8GUY - chains E and F of the 6 polymer chains in the assembly; structure by electron microscopy, 4.18 A resolution (low resolution: residue-level contacts below are approximate; hydrogen-bond / salt-bridge calls are withheld).

== Chain E (and F) ==
Protein: Isoform Short of Insulin receptor
Source organism: Homo sapiens
Notes: EC 2.7.10.1; chain F of this document is another copy of the same molecule, construct and numbering; everything in this record applies to it too
Reference sequence: P06213 (INSR_HUMAN), isoform P06213-2; residues 1-907 here correspond to UniProt positions 28-934 (UniProt number = residue number + 27)
Sequence (907 residues; numbered 1 to 907; the number before each row is that of its first residue):
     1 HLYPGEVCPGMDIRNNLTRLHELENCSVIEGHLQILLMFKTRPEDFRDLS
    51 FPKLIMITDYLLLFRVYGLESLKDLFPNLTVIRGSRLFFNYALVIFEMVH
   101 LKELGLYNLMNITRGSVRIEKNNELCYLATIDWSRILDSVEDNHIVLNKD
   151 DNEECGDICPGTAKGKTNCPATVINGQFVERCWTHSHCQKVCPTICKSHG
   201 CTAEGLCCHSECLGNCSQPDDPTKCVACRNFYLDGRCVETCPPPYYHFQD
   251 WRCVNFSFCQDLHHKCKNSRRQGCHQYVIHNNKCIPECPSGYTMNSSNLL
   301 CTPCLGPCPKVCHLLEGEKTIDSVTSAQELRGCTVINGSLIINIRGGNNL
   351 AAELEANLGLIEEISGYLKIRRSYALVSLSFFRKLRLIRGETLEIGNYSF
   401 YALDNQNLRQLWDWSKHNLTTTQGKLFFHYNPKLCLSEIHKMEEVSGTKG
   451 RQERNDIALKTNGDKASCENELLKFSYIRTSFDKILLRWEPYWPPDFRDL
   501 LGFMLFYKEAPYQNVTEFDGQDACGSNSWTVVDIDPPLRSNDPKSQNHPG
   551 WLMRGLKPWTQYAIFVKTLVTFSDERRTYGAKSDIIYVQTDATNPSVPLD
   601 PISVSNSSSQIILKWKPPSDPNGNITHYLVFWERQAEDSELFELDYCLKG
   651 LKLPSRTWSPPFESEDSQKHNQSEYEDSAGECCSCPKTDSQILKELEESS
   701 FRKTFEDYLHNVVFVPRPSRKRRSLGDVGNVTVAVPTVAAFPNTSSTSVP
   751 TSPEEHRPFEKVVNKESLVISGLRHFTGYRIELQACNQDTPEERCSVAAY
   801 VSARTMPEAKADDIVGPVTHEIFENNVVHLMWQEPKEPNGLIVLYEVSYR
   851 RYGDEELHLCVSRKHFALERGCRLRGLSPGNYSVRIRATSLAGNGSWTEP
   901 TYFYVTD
Unresolved in the structure: 161-168, 656-682, 719-755
Differences from the reference sequence: engineered mutation His-144 (Tyr171 in P06213), Thr-421 (Ile448 in P06213), Lys-465 (Gln492 in P06213)
Disulfide bonds: Cys-8/Cys-26, Cys-126/Cys-155, Cys-159/Cys-182, Cys-169/Cys-188, Cys-192/Cys-201, Cys-196/Cys-207, Cys-208/Cys-216, Cys-212/Cys-225, Cys-228/Cys-237, Cys-241/Cys-253, Cys-259/Cys-284, Cys-266/Cys-274, Cys-288/Cys-301, Cys-304/Cys-308, Cys-312/Cys-333, Cys-435/Cys-468, Cys-647/Cys-860, Cys-786/Cys-795
UniProt features mapped onto this chain:
  - region: Glu-706 to Phe-714 (Insulin-binding)
  - site: Phe-39 (Insulin-binding)
  - modified residue: Ser-373 (Phosphoserine), Tyr-374 (Phosphotyrosine), Ser-380 (Phosphoserine)
  - glycosylation (N-linked (GlcNAc...) asparagine): Asn-16, Asn-25, Asn-78, Asn-111, Asn-215, Asn-255, Asn-295, Asn-337, Asn-397, Asn-418, Asn-514, Asn-606, Asn-624, Asn-671
From the paper describing this entry:
  - mutagenesis - R271A, S323A, T325A, Y477A, K484A, L486A, R488A, W551A, L552A, R554A: decreased signaling in response to A43
  - mutagenesis - F705A: increased signaling in response to A62
  - mutagenesis - R702Y/T704W: decreased signaling in response to A62
  - mutagenesis - F64A, R702Y/T704W: abolished signaling in response to insulin
  - mutagenesis - V99R/V173R/V604R/S802R: decreased signaling

== How chain E and chain F interact ==
Pairs across the interface - 63 pairs, chain E then chain F:
  Arg-14(E) / Val-713(F)
  Leu-36(E) / Val-713(F)
  Leu-37(E) / Phe-714(F)
  Phe-88(E) / Leu-709(F)
  Phe-89(E) / Phe-705(F)
  Tyr-91(E) / Phe-701(F)
  Tyr-91(E) / Phe-705(F)
  Val-94(E) / Phe-705(F)
  Phe-96(E) / Leu-709(F)
  Arg-118(E) / Phe-701(F)
  Arg-118(E) / Phe-705(F)
  Glu-120(E) / Arg-702(F)
  Glu-120(E) / Phe-705(F)
  Lys-121(E) / Arg-498(F)
  Val-146(E) / Arg-702(F)
  Thr-325(E) / Tyr-708(F)
  Arg-345(E) / Glu-697(F)
  Arg-345(E) / Ser-700(F)
  Arg-345(E) / Phe-701(F)
  Arg-345(E) / Thr-704(F)
  Gly-346(E) / Glu-697(F)
  Arg-372(E) / Phe-572(F)
  Tyr-374(E) / Lys-694(F)
  Tyr-374(E) / Glu-697(F)
  Ile-395(E) / Arg-454(F)
  Gly-396(E) / Arg-454(F)
  Tyr-398(E) / Arg-454(F)
  Gln-406(E) / Leu-693(F)
  Tyr-430(E) / Lys-460(F)
  Tyr-430(E) / Thr-461(F)
  Arg-454(E) / Ile-395(F)
  Arg-454(E) / Gly-396(F)
  Lys-460(E) / Tyr-430(F)
  Thr-461(E) / Tyr-430(F)
  Arg-498(E) / Lys-121(F)
  Cys-524(E) / Cys-524(F)  disulfide
  Cys-524(E) / Cys-683(F)
  Cys-524(E) / Ser-684(F)
  Gly-525(E) / Cys-683(F)
  Cys-683(E) / Cys-524(F)
  Cys-683(E) / Gly-525(F)
  Cys-683(E) / Cys-683(F)  disulfide
  Ser-684(E) / Cys-524(F)
  Pro-686(E) / Cys-524(F)
  Lys-694(E) / Tyr-374(F)
  Glu-697(E) / Arg-345(F)
  Glu-697(E) / Gly-346(F)
  Glu-697(E) / Tyr-374(F)
  Ser-700(E) / Arg-345(F)
  Phe-701(E) / Tyr-91(F)
  Phe-701(E) / Arg-118(F)
  Phe-701(E) / Arg-345(F)
  Arg-702(E) / Glu-120(F)
  Phe-705(E) / Phe-89(F)
  Phe-705(E) / Tyr-91(F)
  Phe-705(E) / Arg-118(F)
  Phe-705(E) / Glu-120(F)
  Leu-709(E) / Phe-64(F)
  Leu-709(E) / Phe-88(F)
  Leu-709(E) / Phe-96(F)
  Val-713(E) / Arg-14(F)
  Val-713(E) / Leu-36(F)
  Phe-714(E) / Leu-37(F)
Also at the interface, not in a pair above, chain E (51 interface residues in all): Leu-62, Phe-64, His-144, Leu-147, Arg-371, Phe-572, Ser-573, Leu-693, Thr-704, Glu-706, Tyr-708
Also at the interface, not in a pair above, chain F (52 interface residues in all): Leu-62, Val-94, His-144, Leu-147, Thr-325, Arg-372, Tyr-398, Gln-406, Glu-453, Ser-573, Asp-574, Pro-686, Ser-690, Glu-706
Inter-chain disulfides: Cys-524(E)/Cys-524(F), Cys-683(E)/Cys-683(F)

== Summary ==
The interface between chain E and chain F involves 51 residues on one side and 52 on the other, with 2
disulfide bonds. The paper reports that R271A, S323A and T325A of chain E, among others, reduce signaling in
response to A43; F64A and R702Y/T704W of chain E abolish signaling in response to insulin; 14 substitutions
were tested in all.
Both chains are Isoform Short of Insulin receptor (Homo sapiens). Entry 8GUY (human insulin receptor bound
with two insulin molecules) was determined by electron microscopy together with 7YQ3, 7YQ4, 7YQ5 and 7YQ6 from
the same study.
